Entry 7PVN (X-ray diffraction, 2.71 A resolution); this record covers chain A.

== Chain A ==
Name: Ubiquitin-like modifier-activating enzyme 6
Source organism: Homo sapiens
Notes: EC 6.2.1.45
UniProt: A0AVT1 (UBA6_HUMAN); residue numbers follow UniProt; this construct covers 1-1052
Chain sequence (1052 residues; numbered 1 to 1052; the number before each row is that of its first residue):
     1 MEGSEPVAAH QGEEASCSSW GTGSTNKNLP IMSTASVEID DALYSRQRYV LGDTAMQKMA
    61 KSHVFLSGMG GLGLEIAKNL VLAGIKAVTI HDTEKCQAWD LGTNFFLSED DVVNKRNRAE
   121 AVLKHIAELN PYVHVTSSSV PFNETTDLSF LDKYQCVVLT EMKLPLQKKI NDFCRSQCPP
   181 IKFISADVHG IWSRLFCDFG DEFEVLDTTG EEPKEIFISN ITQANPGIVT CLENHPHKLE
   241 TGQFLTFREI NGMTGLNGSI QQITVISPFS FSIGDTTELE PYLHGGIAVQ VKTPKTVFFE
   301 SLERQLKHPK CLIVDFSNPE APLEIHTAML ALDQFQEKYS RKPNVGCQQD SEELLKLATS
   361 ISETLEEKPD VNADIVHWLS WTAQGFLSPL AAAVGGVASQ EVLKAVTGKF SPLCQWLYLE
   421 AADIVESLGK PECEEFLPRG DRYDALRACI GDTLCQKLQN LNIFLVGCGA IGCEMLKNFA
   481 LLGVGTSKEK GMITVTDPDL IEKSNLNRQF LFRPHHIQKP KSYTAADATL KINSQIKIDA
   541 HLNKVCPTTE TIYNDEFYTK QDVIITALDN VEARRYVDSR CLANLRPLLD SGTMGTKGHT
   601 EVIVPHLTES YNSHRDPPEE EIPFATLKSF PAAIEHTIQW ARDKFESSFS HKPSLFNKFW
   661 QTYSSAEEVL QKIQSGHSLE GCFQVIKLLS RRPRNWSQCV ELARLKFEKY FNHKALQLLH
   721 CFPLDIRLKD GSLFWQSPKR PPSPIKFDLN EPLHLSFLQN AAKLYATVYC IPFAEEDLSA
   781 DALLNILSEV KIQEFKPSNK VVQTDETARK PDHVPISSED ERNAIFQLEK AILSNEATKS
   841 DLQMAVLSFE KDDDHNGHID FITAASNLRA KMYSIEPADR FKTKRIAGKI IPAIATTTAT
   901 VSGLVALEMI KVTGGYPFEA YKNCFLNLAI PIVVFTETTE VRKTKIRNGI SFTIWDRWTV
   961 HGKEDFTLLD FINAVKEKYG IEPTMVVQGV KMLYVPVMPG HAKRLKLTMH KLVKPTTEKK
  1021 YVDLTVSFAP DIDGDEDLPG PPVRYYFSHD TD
Unresolved in the structure: 1-34, 802-817, 1032-1034, 1052
Modified positions: Cys-178, Cys-311, Cys-347, Cys-414, Cys-433, Cys-682, Cys-721, Cys-770 (S-(dimethylarsenic)cysteine; CAS)
Sequence notes: engineered mutation Ala-625 (Cys in A0AVT1)
Bound ions: Ca2+ near Asp-499 (its only coordinating residue here); Mg2+: Asp-569 (together with ATP)
Residues lining bound ligands: ATP (adenosine-5'-triphosphate): Arg-46, Val-466, Gly-467, Cys-468, Gly-469, Ala-470, Thr-496, Asp-497, Pro-498, Asp-499, Asn-505, Arg-508, Gln-509, Lys-521, Asn-543, Lys-544, Val-545, Ala-567, Leu-568, Asp-569, Asn-570, Ala-573, Lys-851, Ile-891
Swiss-Prot annotation at these positions:
  - binding site (ATP): Arg-46, Ala-470, Asp-497, Asn-505, Arg-508, Gln-509, Lys-521, Val-545, Asn-570
  - binding site (Mg(2+)): Asp-499, Glu-502, Asp-569
  - modified residue: Met-1 (N-acetylmethionine), Thr-54 (Phosphothreonine), Ser-301 (Phosphoserine), Lys-544 (N6-acetyllysine), Lys-729 (N6-acetyllysine), Ser-737 (Phosphoserine)
  - mutagenesis: Phe-316 (F316A: Impairs ubiquitin activation and UBD/FAT10 conjugation), Glu-320 (E320K: Impairs UBD/FAT10 conjugation; when associated with R-324 and R-370), Glu-324 (E324R: Impairs UBD/FAT10 conjugation; when associated with K-320 and R-370), Asp-370 (D370R: Impairs UBD/FAT10 conjugation; when associated with K-320 and R-324), Glu-601 (E601Q: Impairs ubiquitin activation), Asp-616 (D616A: Impairs ubiquitin activation), Val-934 (V934A: Impairs ubiquitin activation and UBD/FAT10 conjugation)
Reported in the primary citation:
  - contacts within the chain: Arg-248/Glu-876 (salt bridge)
  - mutagenesis - F316A, E601Q, V934A: decreased catalytic activity on ubiquitin
  - mutagenesis - E320K/E324R/D370R: unchanged catalytic activity on ubiquitin
  - mutagenesis - D616A: unchanged catalytic activity
  - mutagenesis - D616A: decreased catalytic activity on ubiquitylation
  - specificity-determining residues: Glu-601, Asp-616
  - mutagenesis - E601Q: unchanged catalytic activity on FAT10

== Summary ==
Bound to chain A: ATP. UniProt lists 9 ATP-binding residues, 3 Mg2+-binding residues and 7 mutagenesis sites.
The paper reports that F316A, E601Q and V934A reduce catalytic activity on ubiquitin; specificity determinants
Glu-601 and Asp-616; 5 substitutions were tested in all.
Chain A is Ubiquitin-like modifier-activating enzyme 6 (Homo sapiens); the structure, Crystal Structure of
Human UBA6 in Complex with ATP, was determined by X-ray diffraction, deposited together with 7ZH9 and 7PYV.
